PDB entry 2XNN | X-ray diffraction, 2.50 A resolution | chain A

# Chain A
Molecule: Serine/threonine-protein kinase NEK2
Source organism: Homo sapiens
Notes: EC 2.7.11.1; fragment: kinase domain, residues 1-271
Reference sequence: P51955 (NEK2_HUMAN); residue numbers follow UniProt; this construct covers 1-271
Chain sequence (279 residues; row label = number of the first residue in the row):
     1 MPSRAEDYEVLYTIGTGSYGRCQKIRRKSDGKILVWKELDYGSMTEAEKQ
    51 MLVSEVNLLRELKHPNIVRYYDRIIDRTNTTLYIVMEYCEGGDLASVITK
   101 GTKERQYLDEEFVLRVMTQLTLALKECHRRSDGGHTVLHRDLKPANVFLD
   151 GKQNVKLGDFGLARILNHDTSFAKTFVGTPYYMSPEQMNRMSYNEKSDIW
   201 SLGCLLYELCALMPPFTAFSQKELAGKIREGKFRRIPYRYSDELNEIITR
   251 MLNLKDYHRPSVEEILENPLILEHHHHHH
Unresolved in the structure: 1-2, 17-18, 132-139, 162-175, 191-192
Sequence notes: expression tag (272-279)
UniProt features mapped onto this chain:
  - active site: D141 (Proton acceptor)
  - binding site (ATP): I14 to C22, K37
  - modified residue: T170 (Phosphothreonine), S171 (Phosphoserine), T175 (Phosphothreonine), T179 (Phosphothreonine), S184 (Phosphoserine), S241 (Phosphoserine)
  - mutagenesis: K37 (K37R: Loss of kinase activity and of ability to activate NEK11. Loss of phosphorylation of CCDC102B), D141 (D141A: Loss of autophosphorylation), T170 (T170A: No effect on kinase activity; T170E: Kinase activity increased by two fold), S171 (S171A: No effect on kinase activity; S171D: Kinase activity increased by two fold), T175 (T175A: Kinase activity decreased by two fold; T175E: Kinase activity increased by two fold), T179 (T179A: Loss of kinase activity; T179E: Loss of kinase activity), S241 (S241A: Loss of kinase activity; S241D: Loss of kinase activity)
Small-molecule neighbours: 430 (5-(1H-benzimidazol-1-yl)-3-{(1R)-1-[2-(trifluoromethyl)phenyl]ethoxy}thiophene-2-carboxamide): I14, G15, C22, V35, K37, M86, E87, Y88, C89, G92, D93, A145, N146, F148, G158, D159

# Summary
Chain A binds compound 430. Curated annotation (UniProt) lists active-site residue D141, 10 ATP-binding
residues and 7 mutagenesis sites.
Chain A is Serine/threonine-protein kinase NEK2 (Homo sapiens); the structure, Structure of Nek2 bound to
CCT242430, was determined by X-ray diffraction (same publication as 2XNM, 2XNO and 2XNP).
